8U2C - chains A and B of the 10 polymer chains in the assembly; structure by electron microscopy, 2.50 A resolution.

[Chain A (and B)]
Molecule: Broad substrate specificity ATP-binding cassette transporter ABCG2
Organism: Homo sapiens
Notes: EC 7.6.2.2; chain B of this document is another copy of the same molecule, construct and numbering; everything in this record applies to it too
UniProt: Q9UNQ0 (ABCG2_HUMAN); residue numbers follow UniProt; this construct covers 1-655
Sequence (655 residues; numbered 1 to 655; the number before each row is that of its first residue):
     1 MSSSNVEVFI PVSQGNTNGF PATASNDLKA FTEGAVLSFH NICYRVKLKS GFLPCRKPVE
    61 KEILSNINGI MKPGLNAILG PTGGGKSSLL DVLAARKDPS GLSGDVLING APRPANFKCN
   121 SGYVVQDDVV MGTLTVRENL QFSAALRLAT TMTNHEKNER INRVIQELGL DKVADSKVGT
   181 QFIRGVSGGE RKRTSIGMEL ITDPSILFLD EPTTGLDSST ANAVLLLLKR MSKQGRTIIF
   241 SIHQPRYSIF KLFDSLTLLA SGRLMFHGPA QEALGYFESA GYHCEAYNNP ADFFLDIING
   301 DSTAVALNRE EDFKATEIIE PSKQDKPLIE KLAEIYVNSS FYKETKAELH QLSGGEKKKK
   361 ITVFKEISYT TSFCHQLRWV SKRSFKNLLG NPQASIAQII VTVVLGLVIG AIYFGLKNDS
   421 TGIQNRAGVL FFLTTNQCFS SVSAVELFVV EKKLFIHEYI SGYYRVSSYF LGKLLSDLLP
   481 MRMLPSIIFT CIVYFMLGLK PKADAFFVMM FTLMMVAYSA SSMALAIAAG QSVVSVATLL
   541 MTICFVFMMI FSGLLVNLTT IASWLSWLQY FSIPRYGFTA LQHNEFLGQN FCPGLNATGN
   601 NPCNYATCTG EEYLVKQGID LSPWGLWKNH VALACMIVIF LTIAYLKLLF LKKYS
Disordered / not traced: 1-34, 47-60, 302-327, 355-368, 655
Cystine bridges: Cys592-Cys608

[Chain A / chain B interface]
Inter-chain disulfides: Cys603(A)-Cys603(B)
Pairs across the interface - 66 pairs, chain A then chain B:
  Ser219(A) - Asn299(B)  hydrogen bond
  Arg246(A) - Gln244(B)  hydrogen bond
  Arg246(A) - Asp292(B)  hydrogen bond (side chain-backbone)
  Tyr247(A) - Glu285(B)
  Tyr247(A) - Tyr287(B)
  Leu274(A) - Tyr287(B)  hydrophobic
  Cys284(A) - Tyr287(B)  hydrophobic
  Tyr287(A) - Tyr247(B)
  Tyr287(A) - Leu274(B)  hydrophobic
  Tyr287(A) - Cys284(B)  hydrophobic
  Tyr287(A) - Tyr287(B)
  Tyr287(A) - Asn288(B)
  Tyr287(A) - Asn289(B)
  Tyr287(A) - Pro290(B)
  Asn288(A) - Tyr287(B)
  Asn288(A) - Asn288(B)
  Asn289(A) - Tyr287(B)
  Pro290(A) - Tyr287(B)
  Asp292(A) - Arg246(B)
  Asp296(A) - Arg246(B)  salt bridge
  Asn299(A) - Ser218(B)
  Leu405(A) - Phe547(B)  hydrophobic
  Val408(A) - Phe547(B)  hydrophobic
  Ile409(A) - Ile550(B)  hydrophobic
  Ile412(A) - Ile550(B)  hydrophobic
  Ile412(A) - Phe551(B)  hydrophobic
  Tyr413(A) - Leu555(B)  hydrogen bond (side chain-backbone)
  Tyr413(A) - Val556(B)  hydrophobic
  Thr421(A) - Thr560(B)
  Gln424(A) - Gly553(B)  hydrogen bond (side chain-backbone)
  Gln424(A) - Leu554(B)  hydrogen bond (side chain-backbone)
  Gln424(A) - Leu555(B)
  Gln424(A) - Asn557(B)  hydrogen bond
  Gln424(A) - Gln617(B)  hydrogen bond
  Asn425(A) - Asn557(B)
  Asn425(A) - Thr560(B)
  Gly428(A) - Leu555(B)
  Phe431(A) - Leu555(B)  hydrophobic
  Phe432(A) - Ile550(B)  hydrophobic
  Phe547(A) - Leu405(B)  hydrophobic
  Phe547(A) - Val408(B)  hydrophobic
  Ile550(A) - Ile409(B)  hydrophobic
  Ile550(A) - Ile412(B)  hydrophobic
  Ile550(A) - Phe432(B)  hydrophobic
  Phe551(A) - Ile412(B)  hydrophobic
  Gly553(A) - Gln424(B)  hydrogen bond (backbone-side chain)
  Leu554(A) - Gln424(B)  hydrogen bond (backbone-side chain)
  Leu554(A) - Leu555(B)  hydrophobic
  Leu555(A) - Tyr413(B)  hydrogen bond (backbone-side chain)
  Leu555(A) - Gln424(B)
  Leu555(A) - Gly428(B)
  Leu555(A) - Phe431(B)  hydrophobic
  Leu555(A) - Leu554(B)  hydrophobic
  Val556(A) - Tyr413(B)  hydrophobic
  Asn557(A) - Gln424(B)  hydrogen bond
  Asn557(A) - Asn425(B)
  Thr560(A) - Thr421(B)
  Thr560(A) - Asn425(B)
  Cys592(A) - Tyr605(B)  hydrophobic
  Pro593(A) - Tyr605(B)  hydrogen bond (backbone-side chain)
  Cys603(A) - Cys603(B)  disulfide
  Tyr605(A) - Cys592(B)  hydrophobic
  Tyr605(A) - Pro593(B)  hydrogen bond (side chain-backbone)
  Tyr605(A) - Ala606(B)
  Ala606(A) - Tyr605(B)
  Gln617(A) - Gln424(B)  hydrogen bond
Interface residues without a listed pair, chain A (46 interface residues in all): Glu285, Ala286, Ala411, Val429, Ile561, Trp564, Leu565, Leu595
Interface residues without a listed pair, chain B (47 interface residues in all): Ala286, Asp296, Ala411, Val429, Ile561, Trp564, Leu565, Leu595

[In short]
46 residues of chain A face 47 of chain B across their interface, with 1 disulfide bond, 15 hydrogen bonds and
1 salt bridge. Among the polar pairs are Asp296(A)-Arg246(B), Ser219(A)-Asn299(B) and Arg246(A)-Gln244(B).
Both chains are Broad substrate specificity ATP-binding cassette transporter ABCG2 (Homo sapiens). Entry 8U2C
(Gaussian mixture model based single particle refinement - ABC transporter (inhibitor-bound ABCG2 from
EMPIAR-10374)) was determined by electron microscopy (same publication as 8U26 and 8U28).
